9RBD - chains A and E of the 20 polymer chains in the assembly; structure by electron microscopy, 2.96 A resolution.

== Chain A (and E) ==
Molecule: Natriuretic peptides A
Organism: Homo sapiens
Notes: chain E of this document is another copy of the same molecule, construct and numbering; everything in this record applies to it too
UniProtKB: P01160 (ANF_HUMAN); residues 103-126 here correspond to UniProt positions 128-151 (UniProt number = residue number + 25)
Amino-acid sequence (24 residues; numbered 103 to 126; the number before each row is that of its first residue):
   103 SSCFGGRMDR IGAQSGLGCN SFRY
UniProt features mapped onto this chain:
  - region: N122 to Y126 (Important for degradation of atrial natriuretic peptide by IDE)
  - site: C105, F106 (Cleavage)
  - modified residue: S104 (Phosphoserine)

== Chain A / chain E interface ==
Residue-residue contacts (59):
  S103(A) with S103(E); S104(E)
  S104(A) with S104(E)
  C105(A) with S104(E), hydrogen bond (backbone-backbone); C105(E); F106(E), hydrogen bond (backbone-backbone)
  F106(A) with F106(E), hydrophobic
  G107(A) with F106(E), hydrogen bond (backbone-backbone); G108(E), hydrogen bond (backbone-backbone)
  G108(A) with G108(E); R109(E), hydrogen bond (backbone-backbone)
  R109(A) with R109(E)
  M110(A) with R109(E), hydrogen bond (backbone-backbone); M110(E); D111(E), hydrogen bond (backbone-backbone); I113(E), hydrophobic
  D111(A) with D111(E); R112(E), hydrogen bond (backbone-backbone)
  R112(A) with R112(E); Y126(E), hydrogen bond (backbone-side chain)
  I113(A) with R112(E); I113(E); G114(E), hydrogen bond (backbone-backbone); Y126(E)
  G114(A) with G114(E); F124(E); Y126(E)
  A115(A) with G114(E), hydrogen bond (backbone-backbone); A115(E); Q116(E), hydrogen bond (backbone-backbone); F124(E)
  Q116(A) with Q116(E), hydrogen bond; G118(E); G120(E), hydrogen bond (side chain-backbone); F124(E)
  S117(A) with Q116(E), hydrogen bond (backbone-backbone); S117(E); G118(E), hydrogen bond (backbone-backbone)
  G118(A) with G118(E)
  L119(A) with G118(E), hydrogen bond (backbone-backbone); L119(E), hydrophobic; G120(E), hydrogen bond (backbone-backbone); C121(E), hydrogen bond (backbone-backbone)
  G120(A) with G120(E)
  C121(A) with C121(E); N122(E), hydrogen bond (backbone-backbone)
  N122(A) with N122(E); S123(E)
  S123(A) with G120(E), hydrogen bond (side chain-backbone); C121(E); N122(E), hydrogen bond (side chain-backbone); S123(E), hydrogen bond (side chain-backbone)
  F124(A) with S123(E), hydrogen bond (backbone-backbone); F124(E), hydrogen bond (backbone-backbone)
  R125(A) with N122(E); F124(E), hydrogen bond (backbone-backbone); R125(E); Y126(E)
  Y126(A) with Y126(E), hydrophobic
Interface residues without a listed pair, chain E (24 interface residues in all): G107

== In short ==
Chain A and chain E each contribute 24 residues to their interface; the contacts include 26 hydrogen bonds.
Polar pairs include R112(A)-Y126(E), Q116(A)-Q116(E) and Q116(A)-G120(E).
Both chains are Natriuretic peptides A (Homo sapiens). Entry 9RBD (Cryo-EM structure of ANP amyloids from left
atrial appendage of atrial fibrillation patient - polymorph A) was determined by electron microscopy (same
publication as 9RBW).
